5CCO - chain A; structure by X-ray diffraction, 2.33 A resolution.

== Chain A ==
Protein: DUTPase
Source organism: Staphylococcus phage 80alpha
UniProt: A4ZF98 (A4ZF98_9CAUD); numbering as in UniProt (aligned over 1-170)
Sequence (170 residues; each row starts with the number of its first residue):
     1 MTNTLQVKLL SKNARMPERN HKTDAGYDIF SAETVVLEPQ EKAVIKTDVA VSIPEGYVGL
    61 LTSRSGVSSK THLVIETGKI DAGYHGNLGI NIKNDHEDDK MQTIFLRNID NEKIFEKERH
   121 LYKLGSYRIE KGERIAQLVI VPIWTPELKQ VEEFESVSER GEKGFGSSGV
Not modelled in the structure: 1, 169-170
Bound ions: Mg2+ near Asp95 (its only coordinating residue here)
Residues lining bound ligands: 2'-deoxyuridine 5'-monophosphate (UMP): Leu61, Arg64, Ser65, Gly66, Glu76, Gly78, Lys79, Ile80, Asp81, Tyr84, Asn87, Leu88, Gly89, Asn91, Arg160, Lys163, Gly164, Phe165, Gly166
From the paper describing this entry:
  - mutagenesis - F165A: abolished catalytic activity on dUTP
  - mutagenesis - F165A: abolished signaling in response to SaPI derepression
  - mutagenesis - D81A, G164S, F165A: decreased binding to Stl
  - mutagenesis - Y84I: abolished binding to Stl
  - mutagenesis - G164S: decreased catalytic activity
  - mutagenesis - G164S: decreased signaling in response to SaPIbov1
  - self-association interface (contacts with another copy of this molecule); pairs are residue here / residue on that copy: Asp110-Ser168 (hydrogen bond)
  - mutagenesis - D81A/D110C/S168C: increased binding to Stl
  - mutagenesis - D81A: abolished binding to dUTP analogue
  - mutagenesis - G164S: abolished binding to nucleotide

== Overview ==
Ligands of chain A: 2'-deoxyuridine 5'-monophosphate. From the paper: D81A, G164S and F165A reduce binding to
Stl; a self-association interface involving Asp110; 5 substitutions were tested in all.
Chain A is DUTPase (Staphylococcus phage 80alpha); the structure, Staphylococcus bacteriophage 80alpha dUTPase
with dUMP, was determined by X-ray diffraction together with 5CCT from the same study.
